PDB entry 1INV | X-ray diffraction, 2.40 A resolution | chain A

[Chain A]
Molecule: Influenza virus B/lee/40 neuraminidase
Organism: Influenza B virus
Notes: EC 3.2.1.18
Reference sequence: P03474 (NRAM_INBLE); numbering as in UniProt (aligned over 77-466)
Sequence (390 residues; numbered 77 to 466; the number before each row is that of its first residue):
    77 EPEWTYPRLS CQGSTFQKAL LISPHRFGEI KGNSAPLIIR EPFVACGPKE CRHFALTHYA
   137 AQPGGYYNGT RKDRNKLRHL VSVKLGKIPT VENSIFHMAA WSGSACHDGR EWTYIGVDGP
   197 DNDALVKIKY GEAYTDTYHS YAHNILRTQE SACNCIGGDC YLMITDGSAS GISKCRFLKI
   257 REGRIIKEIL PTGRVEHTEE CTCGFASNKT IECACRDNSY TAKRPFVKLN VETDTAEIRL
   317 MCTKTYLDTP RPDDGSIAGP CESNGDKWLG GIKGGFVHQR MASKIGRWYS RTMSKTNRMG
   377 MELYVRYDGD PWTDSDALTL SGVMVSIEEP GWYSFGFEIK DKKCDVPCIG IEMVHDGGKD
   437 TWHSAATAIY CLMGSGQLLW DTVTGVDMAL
Construct notes: conflict Arg382 (Lys in P03474)
Swiss-Prot annotation at these positions:
  - active site: Asp149 (Proton donor/acceptor), Tyr409 (Nucleophile)
  - binding site (substrate): Arg116, Arg150, Glu275, Glu276, Arg292, Arg374
  - binding site (Ca(2+)): Asp293, Thr297, Asp324, Gly346
  - glycosylation (N-linked (GlcNAc...) asparagine): Asn144, Asn284
  - mutagenesis: Glu117 (E117G: Reduced substrate binding), Asp149 (D149E: Almost complete loss of enzymatic activity), Arg150 (R150K: Reduced substrate binding), Arg223 (R223K: Reduced substrate binding), Glu275 (E275D: Almost complete loss of enzymatic activity), Arg374 (R374K: 80% loss of catalytic efficiency; R374N: 94% loss of catalytic efficiency), Tyr409 (Y409F: Complete loss of enzymatic activity)
Disulfides: Cys87-Cys420, Cys122-Cys127, Cys182-Cys229, Cys231-Cys236, Cys277-Cys291, Cys279-Cys289, Cys318-Cys337, Cys424-Cys447
Glycans and other covalent adducts: N-acetylglucosamine (NAG) linked to Asn284
Bound ions: Ca2+ site 1 near Glu168 (its only coordinating residue here); Ca2+ site 2: Asp293, Thr297, Asp324, Gly346
Residues lining bound ligands: EQP ((1R)-4-acetamido-1,5-anhydro-2,4-dideoxy-1-phosphono-D-glycero-D-galacto-octitol): Arg116, Glu117, Asp149, Arg150, Trp177, Ser178, Ile221, Arg223, Ala245, Glu275, Glu276, Arg292, Asn294, Gly347, Arg374, Trp408, Tyr409

[Overview]
Chain A binds compound EQP. Covalently linked N-acetylglucosamine: at Asn284. The Ca2+ site 2 is built by
Asp293, Thr297, Asp324 and Gly346. From UniProt: active-site residues Asp149 and Tyr409, 6 substrate-binding
residues, 4 Ca2+-binding residues and 7 mutagenesis sites.
Chain A is Influenza virus B/lee/40 neuraminidase (Influenza B virus); the structure, A sialic acid derived
phosphonate analog inhibits different strains of influenza virus neuraminidase with different efficiencies,
was determined by X-ray diffraction (same publication as 1INW, 1INX and 1INY).
